Entry 8OEM (X-ray diffraction, 1.70 A resolution); this record covers chain A.

# Chain A
Name: Putative iron ABC transporter, substrate binding protein
From: Prochlorococcus marinus subsp. pastoris str. CCMP1986
UniProtKB: Q7V0T9 (Q7V0T9_PROMP); residues 1-314 here correspond to UniProt positions 27-340 (UniProt number = residue number + 26)
Amino-acid sequence (314 residues; each row starts with the number of its first residue):
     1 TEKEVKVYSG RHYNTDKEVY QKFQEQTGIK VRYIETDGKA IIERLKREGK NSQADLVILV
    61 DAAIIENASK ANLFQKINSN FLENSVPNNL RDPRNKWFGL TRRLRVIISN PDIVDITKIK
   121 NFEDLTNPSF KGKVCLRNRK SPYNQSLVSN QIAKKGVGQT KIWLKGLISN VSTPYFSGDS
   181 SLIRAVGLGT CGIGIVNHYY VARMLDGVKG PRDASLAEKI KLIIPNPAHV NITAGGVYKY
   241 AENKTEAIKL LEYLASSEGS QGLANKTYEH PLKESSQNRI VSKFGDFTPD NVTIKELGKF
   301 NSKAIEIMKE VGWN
Unresolved in the structure: 1-2
Disulfide bonds: Cys-135/Cys-191
Ion coordination: Fe2+: Tyr-13, Tyr-143, Tyr-199, Tyr-200
From the paper describing this entry:
  - Fe2+ coordination: Tyr-13, Tyr-143, Tyr-199, Tyr-200
  - binding site for Fe2+: Arg-103
  - conformationally variable residues (side-chain flip): Arg-203

# In short
The Fe2+ site is built by Tyr-13, Tyr-143, Tyr-199 and Tyr-200. From the paper: a binding site for Fe2+ at
Arg-103; Fe2+ coordination by Tyr-13, Tyr-143 and Tyr-199 among others.
Chain A is Putative iron ABC transporter, substrate binding protein (Prochlorococcus marinus subsp. pastoris
str. CCMP1986); the structure, Crystal structure of FutA bound to Fe(II), was determined by X-ray diffraction
(same publication as 8OEI and 8OGG).
